4ESA - chains A and B of the 4 polymer chains in the assembly; structure by X-ray diffraction, 1.45 A resolution.

Chain A:
Protein: Hemoglobin alpha chain
Organism: Eleginops maclovinus
Chain sequence (143 residues; each row starts with the number of its first residue; numbering starts at 0):
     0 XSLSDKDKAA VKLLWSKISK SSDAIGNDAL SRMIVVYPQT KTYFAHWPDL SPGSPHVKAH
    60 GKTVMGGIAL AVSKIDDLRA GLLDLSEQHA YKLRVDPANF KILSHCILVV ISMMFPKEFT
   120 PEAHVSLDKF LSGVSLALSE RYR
Modified positions: ACE (acetyl group) at position 0
Bound ions: heme Fe: His88 (together with carbon monoxide)
Residues lining bound ligands: carbon monoxide / heme: Met32, Thr39, Tyr42, Phe43, His45, Trp46, His59, Thr62, Val63, Gly66, Ile67, Leu84, Gln87, His88, Leu92, Val94, Asn98, Phe99, Leu102, Ser134, Leu137

Chain B:
Protein: Hemoglobin beta chain
Organism: Eleginops maclovinus
Chain sequence (146 residues; each row starts with the number of its first residue):
     1 VEWTDQERAT ISSIFGSLDY DDIGPKALSR CLIVYPWTQR HFGSFGNLYN AEAIIGNQKV
    61 AAHGIKVLHG LDRAVKNMDN IKEIYAELSI LHSEKLHVDP DNFKLLADCL TIVVAAKMGS
   121 GFNPGTQATF QKFLAVVVSA LGKQYH
Not modelled in the structure: 145-146
Bound ions: heme Fe: His92 (together with carbon monoxide)
Residues lining bound ligands:
  - carbon monoxide (CMO): Leu28, Phe42, His63, Val67, His92, Leu106
  - heme (HEM): Thr38, His41, Phe42, Phe45, His63, Lys66, Val67, Gly70, Leu71, Leu88, Leu91, His92, Leu96, Val98, Asn102, Phe103, Leu106, Val137, Val138, Leu141

Interface between chain A and chain B:
Pairs across the interface (36):
  Arg31(A) - Phe122(B)  hydrogen bond (side chain-backbone)
  Arg31(A) - Asn123(B)
  Arg31(A) - Pro124(B)
  Arg31(A) - Gln127(B)  hydrogen bond
  Val34(A) - Pro124(B)  hydrophobic
  Val34(A) - Ala128(B)
  Val35(A) - Pro124(B)
  Val35(A) - Gln127(B)
  Val35(A) - Ala128(B)
  Val35(A) - Gln131(B)
  Tyr36(A) - Gln131(B)
  His104(A) - Asp108(B)  salt bridge
  Leu107(A) - Ile112(B)  hydrophobic
  Val108(A) - Thr111(B)
  Val108(A) - Ile112(B)  hydrophobic
  Val108(A) - Ala115(B)  hydrophobic
  Val108(A) - Gln127(B)
  Ser111(A) - Ile112(B)  hydrogen bond (side chain-backbone)
  Ser111(A) - Ala116(B)
  Met112(A) - Ala115(B)
  Met112(A) - Gly119(B)
  Pro115(A) - Ala116(B)  hydrophobic
  Phe118(A) - Arg30(B)  hydrogen bond (backbone-side chain)
  Phe118(A) - Ile112(B)  hydrophobic
  Thr119(A) - Arg30(B)
  Pro120(A) - Arg30(B)
  Pro120(A) - Ile33(B)  hydrophobic
  Pro120(A) - Ile55(B)  hydrophobic
  Glu121(A) - Ala51(B)
  His123(A) - Arg30(B)  hydrogen bond
  His123(A) - Val34(B)
  His123(A) - Ile112(B)
  Val124(A) - Ile33(B)
  Val124(A) - Val34(B)  hydrophobic
  Asp127(A) - Val34(B)
  Asp127(A) - Tyr35(B)
Interface residues without a listed pair, chain A (18 interface residues in all): Asp27
Interface residues without a listed pair, chain B (21 interface residues in all): Cys109, Ser120, Gly125

Overview:
Chain A and chain B form an interface of 18 and 21 residues respectively, with 5 hydrogen bonds and 1 salt
bridge. Polar contacts include His104(A)-Asp108(B), Arg31(A)-Phe122(B) and Arg31(A)-Gln127(B). Chain A binds
carbon monoxide / heme. Chain B binds carbon monoxide and heme.
Chain A is Hemoglobin alpha chain and chain B is Hemoglobin beta chain, both from Eleginops maclovinus; the
structure, X-ray structure of carbonmonoxy hemoglobin of Eleginops maclovinus, was determined by X-ray
diffraction.
